4EEY - chains A and T of the 3 polymer chains in the assembly; structure by X-ray diffraction, 2.32 A resolution.

# Chain A
Name: DNA polymerase eta
From: Homo sapiens
Notes: EC 2.7.7.7
UniProtKB: Q9Y253 (POLH_HUMAN); numbering as in UniProt (aligned over 1-432)
Amino-acid sequence (435 residues; numbered -2 to 432; the number before each row is that of its first residue; numbers below 1 keep their minus sign (Gly-2 is residue -2)):
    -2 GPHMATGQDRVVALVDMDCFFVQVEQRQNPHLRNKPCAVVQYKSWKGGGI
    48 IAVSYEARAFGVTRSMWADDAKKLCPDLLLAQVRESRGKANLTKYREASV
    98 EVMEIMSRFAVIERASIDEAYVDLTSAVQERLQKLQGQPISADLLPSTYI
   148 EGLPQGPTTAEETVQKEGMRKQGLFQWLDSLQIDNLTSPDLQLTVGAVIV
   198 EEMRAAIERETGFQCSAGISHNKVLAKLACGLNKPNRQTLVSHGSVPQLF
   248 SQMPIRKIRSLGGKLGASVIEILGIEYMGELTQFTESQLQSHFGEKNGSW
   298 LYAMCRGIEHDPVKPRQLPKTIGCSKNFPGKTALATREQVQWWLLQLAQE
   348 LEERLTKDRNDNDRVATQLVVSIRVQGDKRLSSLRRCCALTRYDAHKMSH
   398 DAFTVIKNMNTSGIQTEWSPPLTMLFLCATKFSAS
Unresolved in the structure: -2 to 1, 156-157, 410-412
Sequence notes: expression tag (-2 to 0); engineered mutation Met406 (Cys in Q9Y253)
Swiss-Prot annotation at these positions:
  - binding site (Mg(2+)): Asp13, Met14, Asp115, Glu116
  - binding site (Mn(2+)): Asp13, Met14, Asp115, Glu116
  - binding site (a 2'-deoxyribonucleoside 5'-triphosphate): Arg61
  - natural variant: Val37 (deletion: In XPV), Leu75 (deletion: In XPV), Arg93 (R93P: In XPV), Arg111 (R111H: In XPV), Thr122 (T122P: In XPV), Gly153 (G153D: In a breast cancer sample), Thr191 (T191P: In XPV), Gly263 (G263V: In XPV), Val266 (V266D: In XPV), Gly295 (G295R: In XPV), Arg361 (R361S: In XPV)
  - mutagenesis: Tyr52 (Y52A/F: Reduces DNA polymerase activity; Y52E: Reduces DNA polymerase activity. Increases fidelity of replication and reduces translesion bypass), Arg61 (R61A: Reduces enzymatic activity by two-thirds), Ser62 (S62G: Increased DNA polymerase activity and translesion bypass compared to wild-type), Ala68 (A68S/V: Severe reduction in thymine dimer translesion bypass), Asn324 to Pro326 (Reduces binding to chromatin and to monoubiquitinated PCNA. Abolishes binding to monoubiquitinated PCNA; when associated with 705-E--H-713 Del)
Bound ions: Mg2+: Asp13, Met14, Asp115 (together with 2'-deoxycytidine-5'-triphosphate)
Ligand contacts: 2'-deoxycytidine-5'-triphosphate (DCP): Asp13, Met14, Asp15, Cys16, Phe17, Phe18, Ile48, Ala49, Tyr52, Arg55, Arg61, Ile114, Asp115, Lys231
What the authors report for this chain:
  - catalytic residues: Asp13, Asp115, Glu116
  - binding site for the 13-nt DNA strand (chain T): Gln38, Ser62
  - mutagenesis - Q38A (2-3 fold), Q38A/R61A (10-fold), R61A: decreased catalytic activity on 2'-deoxycytidine-5'-triphosphate
  - binding site for 2'-deoxycytidine-5'-triphosphate: Asp13, Tyr52, Arg55, Arg61, Lys231
  - conformationally variable residues (side-chain flip): Arg61

# Chain T
Molecule: 13-nt DNA strand
Sequence (13 nucleotides; each row starts with the number of its first residue):
     1 CTTGGTCTCCTCC
Unresolved in the structure: 1-2
Bound ions: Cisplatin Pt: DG4, DG5
Ligand contacts: Cisplatin (CPT): DT3, DG4, DG5, DT6

# Chain A / chain T interface
Contacting residue pairs (33):
  Gln38(A) with DG5(T), hydrogen bond to the base
  Tyr39(A) with DG5(T), phosphate contact; DT6(T), hydrogen bond to the phosphate
  Ile48(A) with DG5(T), base contact
  Ser62(A) with DG4(T), base contact
  Trp64(A) with DG4(T), sugar contact
  Lys86(A) with DT6(T), phosphate contact; DC7(T), salt bridge to the phosphate
  Ala87(A) with DT6(T), sugar contact
  Leu89(A) with DT6(T), phosphate contact
  Arg93(A) with DC7(T), salt bridge to the phosphate; DT8(T), salt bridge to the phosphate
  Lys293(A) with DT11(T), phosphate contact; DC12(T), phosphate contact
  Lys311(A) with DC10(T), phosphate contact
  Arg313(A) with DC9(T), salt bridge to the phosphate
  Pro316(A) with DC9(T), phosphate contact
  Lys317(A) with DC9(T), hydrogen bond to the phosphate; DC10(T), salt bridge to the phosphate
  Thr318(A) with DT8(T), sugar contact; DC9(T), hydrogen bond to the phosphate
  Ile319(A) with DT8(T), phosphate contact
  Gly320(A) with DC7(T), sugar contact; DT8(T), hydrogen bond to the phosphate
  Cys321(A) with DC7(T), phosphate contact
  Ser322(A) with DT6(T), sugar contact; DC7(T), hydrogen bond to the phosphate
  Lys323(A) with DT6(T), salt bridge to the phosphate
  Asn324(A) with DG5(T), hydrogen bond to the phosphate; DT6(T), hydrogen bond to the phosphate
  Pro326(A) with DG5(T), phosphate contact
  Arg351(A) with DC7(T), salt bridge to the phosphate; DT8(T), salt bridge to the phosphate
Other interface residues (no listed pair), chain A (28 interface residues in all): Arg111, Ala112, Leu315, Glu347, Phe423

# In short
28 residues of chain A and 9 residues of chain T are in contact; the contacts include 8 hydrogen bonds and 8
salt bridges. Among the polar pairs are Gln38(A)-DG5(T), Tyr39(A)-DT6(T) and Lys317(A)-DC9(T). The paper
reports catalytic residues Asp13(A), Asp115(A) and Glu116(A); Q38A, Q38A/R61A and R61A of chain A reduce
catalytic activity on 2'-deoxycytidine-5'-triphosphate.
Here chain A is DNA polymerase eta (Homo sapiens) and chain T is a 13-nt DNA strand. Entry 4EEY (Crystal
structure of human DNA polymerase eta in ternary complex with a cisplatin DNA adduct) was determined by X-ray
diffraction.
